Entry 4RFS (X-ray diffraction, 3.23 A resolution); this record covers chains S and T of the 4 polymer chains in the assembly.

Chain S:
Protein: Substrate binding pritein S
From: Lactobacillus brevis
UniProtKB: Q03SM0 (Q03SM0_LACBA); residue numbers follow UniProt; this construct covers 1-203
Sequence (203 residues; row label = number of the first residue in the row):
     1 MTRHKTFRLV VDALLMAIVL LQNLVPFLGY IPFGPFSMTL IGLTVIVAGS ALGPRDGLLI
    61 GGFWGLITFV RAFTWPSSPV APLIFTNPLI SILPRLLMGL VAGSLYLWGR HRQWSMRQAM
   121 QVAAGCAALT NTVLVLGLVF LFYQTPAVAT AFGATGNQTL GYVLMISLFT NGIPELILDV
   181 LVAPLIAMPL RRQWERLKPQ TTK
Disordered / not traced: 1-2, 149-159, 201-203
Reported in the primary citation:
  - mutagenesis - A13D/L14D, A17D/I18D, L20D, L21D, L28D, N131D/V135A: abolished growth
  - mutagenesis - A13W, A17W: unchanged growth with Energy-coupling factor transporter transmembrane protein EcfT (chain T)
  - mutagenesis - L14D, I18D, L24D: decreased growth
  - mutagenesis - A13D/L14D, A17D/I18D: decreased binding to Energy-coupling factor transporter transmembrane protein EcfT (chain T)
  - mutagenesis - L14W, I18W: unchanged growth

Chain T:
Protein: Energy-coupling factor transporter transmembrane protein EcfT
From: Lactobacillus brevis
UniProtKB: Q03PY7 (ECFT_LACBA); residue numbers follow UniProt; this construct covers 1-266
Sequence (280 residues; row label = number of the first residue in the row; numbers below 1 keep their minus sign (Met-13 is residue -13)):
   -13 MGSSHHHHHH SQDPMSNFIF GRYLPLDSVV HRLDPRAKLM LSFCYIIVVF LANNIWSYAI
    47 LIAFTVGAIL SSKISLGFFL KGIRPLLWLI VFTVVLQLLF SPAGGHTYFH WAFINVTQDG
   107 LINAGYIFVR FLLIIMMSTL LTLSTQPLDI ATGLASLMKP LRWVKVPVDT LAMMLSIALR
   167 FVPTLMDEAT KIMNAQRARG VDFGEGGLFK QAKSLIPLMV PLFMSAFNRA EDLSTAMEAR
   227 GYQDSEHRSQ YRILTWQRRD TVTWLLFLLG FVAILIFRHW
Disordered / not traced: -13 to 16, 98-102, 239-244, 264-266
Differences from the reference sequence: expression tag (-13 to 0)
Reported in the primary citation:
  - mutagenesis - R185E, M205R/F209R, F209R/F213R, A216D, R226E: abolished growth
  - mutagenesis - I163W, A164W, A184V, G186A, L201A, L201R, M205A/F209A, M205R, F209A/F213A, F209R, A212W/A216W, F213R, A225V, G227A: unchanged growth
  - mutagenesis - M205R/F209R, F209R/F213R: decreased binding to Substrate binding pritein S (chain S)

Interface between chain S and chain T:
Residue-residue contacts (68; chain S residue first):
  Arg3(S) - Glu224(T)
  Thr6(S) - Ser220(T)
  Thr6(S) - Glu224(T)
  Phe7(S) - Phe213(T)  hydrophobic
  Phe7(S) - Glu217(T)
  Phe7(S) - Ser220(T)
  Leu9(S) - Met160(T)  hydrophobic
  Leu9(S) - Tyr228(T)
  Val10(S) - Ala216(T)  hydrophobic
  Val10(S) - Leu219(T)  hydrophobic
  Val10(S) - Ser220(T)
  Val10(S) - Met223(T)  hydrophobic
  Val11(S) - Ala216(T)  hydrophobic
  Ala13(S) - Met160(T)
  Ala13(S) - Ile163(T)  hydrophobic
  Ala13(S) - Ala164(T)
  Leu14(S) - Phe167(T)  hydrophobic
  Leu14(S) - Ala212(T)
  Leu14(S) - Arg215(T)
  Leu14(S) - Ala216(T)  hydrophobic
  Met16(S) - Met160(T)  hydrophobic
  Met16(S) - Ala164(T)  hydrophobic
  Ala17(S) - Ala164(T)
  Ala17(S) - Val168(T)
  Ala17(S) - Leu171(T)  hydrophobic
  Ile18(S) - Leu171(T)  hydrophobic
  Ile18(S) - Phe209(T)  hydrophobic
  Leu20(S) - Leu165(T)  hydrophobic
  Leu20(S) - Val168(T)  hydrophobic
  Leu21(S) - Met172(T)  hydrophobic
  Gln22(S) - Met205(T)
  Leu24(S) - Val168(T)  hydrophobic
  Phe27(S) - Met179(T)  hydrophobic
  Phe27(S) - Phe189(T)  hydrophobic
  Phe27(S) - Leu201(T)  hydrophobic
  Ile31(S) - Leu194(T)  hydrophobic
  Ile31(S) - Gln197(T)
  Ile31(S) - Ala198(T)
  Phe33(S) - Leu194(T)  hydrophobic
  Met38(S) - Leu194(T)  hydrophobic
  Met38(S) - Ala198(T)  hydrophobic
  Thr44(S) - Phe209(T)
  Val47(S) - Phe209(T)  hydrophobic
  Leu59(S) - Met160(T)  hydrophobic
  Phe73(S) - Ile120(T)
  Phe73(S) - Ile121(T)
  Thr74(S) - Leu72(T)
  Thr74(S) - Ile121(T)
  Thr74(S) - Ser124(T)
  Trp75(S) - Leu72(T)
  Pro76(S) - Leu72(T)
  Pro76(S) - Leu75(T)
  Pro79(S) - Leu75(T)
  Pro79(S) - Phe78(T)  hydrophobic
  Pro79(S) - Thr79(T)
  Pro82(S) - Thr79(T)
  Pro82(S) - Phe117(T)
  Tyr162(S) - Gly90(T)
  Tyr162(S) - Gly91(T)
  Ile166(S) - Phe86(T)  hydrophobic
  Ile177(S) - Leu194(T)  hydrophobic
  Leu185(S) - Ala198(T)
  Leu185(S) - Ile202(T)  hydrophobic
  Gln193(S) - Phe209(T)  hydrogen bond (side chain-backbone)
  Gln193(S) - Met210(T)
  Gln193(S) - Phe213(T)
  Arg196(S) - Phe213(T)
  Leu197(S) - Phe213(T)
Interface residues without a listed pair, chain S (51 interface residues in all): Asp12, Leu15, Val25, Leu28, Pro32, Leu40, Phe63, Ala72, Ser77, Ser78, Thr86, Val148, Leu160, Leu181, Pro189, Arg192
Interface residues without a listed pair, chain T (53 interface residues in all): Ile32, Phe36, Ile76, Leu82, Gln83, His92, Thr156, Leu157, Met159, Leu161, Leu204, Val206, Leu208, Ser231
The authors on this interface:
  - interface residues, chain S: Phe7(S), Val11(S), Ala13(S), Leu14(S), Leu15(S), Ala17(S), Ile18(S), Leu20(S), Leu21(S), Leu24(S), Phe27(S), Leu28(S), Ile31(S), Met38(S), Leu40(S), Thr44(S), Val47(S), Ile177(S), Leu181(S), Leu185(S), Pro189(S), Gln193(S), Leu197(S)
  - hot spots on chain S (mutagenesis) - A17W: decreased binding to Energy-coupling factor transporter transmembrane protein EcfT (chain T)
  - interface residues, chain T: Ile163(T), Ala164(T), Val168(T), Leu201(T), Met205(T), Phe209(T), Ala212(T), Phe213(T), Ala216(T)

Summary:
Chain S and chain T form an interface of 51 and 53 residues respectively; the contacts include 1 hydrogen
bond. The hydrogen-bonded pair is Gln193(S)-Phe209(T). From the paper: A13D/L14D, A17D/I18D and L20D of chain
S, among others, abolish growth; interface residues Phe7(S), Val11(S) and Ile163(T) among others; 32
substitutions were tested in all.
Here chain S is Substrate binding pritein S and chain T is Energy-coupling factor transporter transmembrane
protein EcfT, both from Lactobacillus brevis. Entry 4RFS (Structure of a pantothenate energy coupling factor
transporter) was determined by X-ray diffraction.
